4CBE - chain A; structure by X-ray diffraction, 1.83 A resolution.

== Chain A ==
Molecule: Complement regulator-acquiring surface protein 2 (crasp-2)
Source organism: Borrelia burgdorferi
Reference sequence: O50665 (O50665_BORBU); residues 6-219 here correspond to UniProt positions 23-236 (UniProt number = residue number + 17)
Sequence (218 residues; each row starts with the number of its first residue):
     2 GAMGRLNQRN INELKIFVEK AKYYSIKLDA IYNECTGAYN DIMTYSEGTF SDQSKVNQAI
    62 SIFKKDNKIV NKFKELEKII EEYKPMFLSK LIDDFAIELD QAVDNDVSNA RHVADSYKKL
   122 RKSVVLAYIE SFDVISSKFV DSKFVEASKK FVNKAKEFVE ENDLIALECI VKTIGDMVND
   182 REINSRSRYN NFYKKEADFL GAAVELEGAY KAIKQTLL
Unresolved in the structure: 2-4, 48-51, 108, 219
Sequence notes: expression tag (2-5)
Reported in the primary citation:
  - mutagenesis - F64A, R112A, H113A, R122A, R187A, R189A, Y190A, F193A, E197A: decreased binding to CFH/CFHL-1 (citing earlier work)

== Overview ==
From the paper: F64A, R112A and H113A, among others, reduce binding to CFH/CFHL-1; 9 substitutions were tested
in all.
Chain A is Complement regulator-acquiring surface protein 2 (crasp-2) (Borrelia burgdorferi); the structure,
Crystal structure of complement factors H and FHL-1 binding protein BBH06 or CRASP-2 from Borrelia burgdorferi
..., was determined by X-ray diffraction together with 4BG0 from the same study.
